PDB entry 4BSR | X-ray diffraction, 3.20 A resolution | chains B and C of the 4 polymer chains in the assembly

== Chain B ==
Molecule: Leucine-rich repeat-containing G-protein coupled receptor 5
From: Homo sapiens
Notes: fragment: extracellular lrr domain, residues 22-543
UniProtKB: O75473 (LGR5_HUMAN); numbering as in UniProt (aligned over 22-543)
Amino-acid sequence (539 residues; row label = number of the first residue in the row):
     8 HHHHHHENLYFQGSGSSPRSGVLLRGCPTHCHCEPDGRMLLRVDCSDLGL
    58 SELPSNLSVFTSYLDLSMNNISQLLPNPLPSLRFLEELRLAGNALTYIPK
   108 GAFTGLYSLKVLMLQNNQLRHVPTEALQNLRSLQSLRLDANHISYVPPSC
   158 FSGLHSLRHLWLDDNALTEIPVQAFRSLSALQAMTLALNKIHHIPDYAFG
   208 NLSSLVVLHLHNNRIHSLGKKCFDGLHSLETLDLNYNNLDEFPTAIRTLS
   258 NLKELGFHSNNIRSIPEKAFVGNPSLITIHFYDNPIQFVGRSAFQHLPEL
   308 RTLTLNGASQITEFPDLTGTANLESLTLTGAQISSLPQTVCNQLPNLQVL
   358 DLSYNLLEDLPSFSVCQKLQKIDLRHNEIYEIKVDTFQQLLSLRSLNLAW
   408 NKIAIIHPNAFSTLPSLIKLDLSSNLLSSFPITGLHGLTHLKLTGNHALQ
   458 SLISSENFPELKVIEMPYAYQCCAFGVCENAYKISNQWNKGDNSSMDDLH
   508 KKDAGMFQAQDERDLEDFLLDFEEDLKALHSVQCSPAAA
Disordered / not traced: 8-30, 486-518, 544-546
Construct notes: expression tag (8-21, 544-546)
Cystine bridges: Cys34-Cys40, Cys38-Cys52, Cys348-Cys373, Cys479-Cys541
Covalent attachments: N-acetylglucosamine (NAG) linked to Asn77, Asn208
What the authors report for this chain:
  - mutagenesis - S458R: decreased signaling with R-spondin-1 (chain C)
  - mutagenesis - L459R: increased signaling with R-spondin-1 (chain C)
  - mutagenesis - Y289A/D290A, Y289W/D290A, H454A: unchanged signaling with R-spondin-1 (chain C)

== Chain C ==
Molecule: R-spondin-1
From: Homo sapiens
Notes: fragment: fu1fu2, residues 31-146
UniProtKB: Q2MKA7 (RSPO1_HUMAN); numbering as in UniProt (aligned over 31-146)
Amino-acid sequence (126 residues; each row starts with the number of its first residue):
    29 GSRISAEGSQACAKGCELCSEVNGCLKCSPKLFILLERNDIRQVGVCLPS
    79 CPPGYFDARNPDMNKCIKCKIEHCEACFSHNFCTKCKEGLYLHKGRCYPA
   129 CPEGSSAANGTMECSSPAAAHHHHHH
Disordered / not traced: 29-39, 143-154
Construct notes: expression tag (29-30, 147-154)
Cystine bridges: Cys40-Cys47, Cys44-Cys53, Cys56-Cys75, Cys79-Cys94, Cys97-Cys105, Cys102-Cys111, Cys114-Cys125, Cys129-Cys142
What the authors report for this chain:
  - mutagenesis - F106E, F110E: abolished growth
  - mutagenesis - R66W, R70C, Q71R, G73R: unchanged binding to ecto-LGR5
  - mutagenesis - R66W, R70C, Q71R, G73R: decreased signaling
  - mutagenesis - R66W, R70C, Q71R, G73R: unchanged binding to Leucine-rich repeat-containing G-protein coupled receptor 5 (chain B)

== How chain B and chain C interact ==
Contacting residue pairs - 16 pairs, chain B then chain C:
  Ser435(B) with Asp90(C)
  Ala455(B) with Asp90(C)
  Gln457(B) with Asn88(C); Met91(C)
  Leu459(B) with Leu54(C); Ile62(C), hydrophobic
  Ser461(B) with Leu54(C)
  Tyr477(B) with Leu64(C), hydrophobic; Gln71(C), hydrogen bond (backbone-side chain); Lys93(C)
  Cys480(B) with Gln71(C)
  Ala481(B) with Asn51(C); Gln71(C)
  Cys485(B) with Arg66(C); Ile69(C)
  Leu536(B) with Ile69(C), hydrophobic
Other interface residues (no listed pair), chain B (12 interface residues in all): Ser458, Ser462
The authors on this interface:
  - specific contacts: Tyr477(B)-Gln71(C) (backbone contact)
  - interface residues, chain B: Gln457(B), Ser458(B), Leu459(B), Tyr477(B)
  - hot spots on chain B (mutagenesis) - R144E, D171A, A190D, V214W: decreased signaling with R-spondin-1 (chain C)
  - hot spots on chain B (mutagenesis) - D146F, D170F: abolished signaling with R-spondin-1 (chain C)
  - interface residues, chain C: Asn51(C), Leu54(C), Leu64(C), Asn88(C), Met91(C)
  - hot spots on chain C (mutagenesis) - F106E, F110E: abolished binding to Leucine-rich repeat-containing G-protein coupled receptor 5 (chain B)
  - hot spots on chain C (mutagenesis) - K59E, R87E: decreased signaling with Leucine-rich repeat-containing G-protein coupled receptor 5 (chain B)

== Overview ==
12 residues of chain B face 11 of chain C across their interface; the contacts include 1 hydrogen bond. The
hydrogen-bonded pair is Tyr477(B)-Gln71(C). The authors report a backbone contact between Tyr477(B) and
Gln71(C). The paper reports that S458R, R144E and D171A of chain B, among others, reduce signaling with
R-spondin-1 (chain C); interface residues Gln457(B), Ser458(B) and Asn51(C) among others; 19 substitutions
were tested in all.
Chain B is Leucine-rich repeat-containing G-protein coupled receptor 5 and chain C is R-spondin-1, both from
Homo sapiens; the structure, Structure of the ectodomain of LGR5 in complex with R-spondin-1 (Fu1Fu2) in
P22121 crystal form, was determined by X-ray diffraction (same publication as 4BSU, 4BSO, 4BSP, 4BSS and
4BST).
